PDB entry 8VMY | X-ray diffraction, 1.53 A resolution | chains C and B of the 4 polymer chains in the assembly

[Chain C]
Molecule: 21-nt DNA strand
Sequence (21 nucleotides; row label = number of the first residue in the row):
   401 TTGACTCTCTTAAGAGAGTCA
Metal / ion sites: Na+: DA413, DG414 (shared with Asn-319(B) of chain B)

[Chain B]
Molecule: Intron-encoded endonuclease I-PpoI
Organism: Physarum polycephalum
Notes: EC 3.1.-.-
Reference sequence: Q94702 (PPO1_PHYPO); residues 202-363 here correspond to UniProt positions 2-163 (UniProt number = residue number - 200)
Sequence (162 residues; each row starts with the number of its first residue):
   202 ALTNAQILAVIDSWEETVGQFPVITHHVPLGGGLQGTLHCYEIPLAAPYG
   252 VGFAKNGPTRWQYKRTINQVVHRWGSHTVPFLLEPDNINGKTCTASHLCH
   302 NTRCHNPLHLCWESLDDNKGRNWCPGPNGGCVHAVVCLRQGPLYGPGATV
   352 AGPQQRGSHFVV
Metal / ion sites: Zn2+ site 1: Cys-241, Cys-300, Cys-305, His-310; Na+: Asn-319 (shared with DA413(C), DG414(C) of chain C); Zn2+ site 2: Cys-325, Cys-332, His-334, Cys-338

[Interface between chain C and chain B]
Contacting residue pairs (25; chain C residue first):
  DA413(C) with Leu-316(B), base contact; Asn-319(B), phosphate contact; Lys-320(B), base contact; Asn-323(B), hydrogen bond to the phosphate
  DG414(C) with Arg-261(B), base contact; Thr-295(B), phosphate contact; Ala-296(B), phosphate contact; Ser-297(B), phosphate contact; His-298(B), salt bridge to the phosphate; Leu-316(B), sugar contact; Asn-319(B), hydrogen bond to the phosphate
  DA415(C) with Asn-257(B), base contact; Arg-261(B), salt bridge to the phosphate; Thr-279(B), phosphate contact; Thr-295(B), phosphate contact; Ala-296(B), hydrogen bond to the phosphate; Trp-313(B), phosphate contact
  DG416(C) with Asn-257(B), hydrogen bond to the base; Gln-263(B), hydrogen bond to the base; Trp-275(B), phosphate contact; Gly-276(B), hydrogen bond to the phosphate
  DA417(C) with Asn-257(B), base contact; Gln-263(B), hydrogen bond to the base; Arg-274(B), hydrogen bond to the base
  DG418(C) with Arg-274(B), hydrogen bond to the base
Other interface residues (no listed pair), chain C (7 interface residues in all): DA412
Other interface residues (no listed pair), chain B (17 interface residues in all): Leu-344

[Overview]
Chain C and chain B form an interface of 7 and 17 residues respectively, with 9 hydrogen bonds and 2 salt
bridges. Polar pairs include DG416(C)/Asn-257(B), DG416(C)/Gln-263(B) and DA417(C)/Gln-263(B). Asn-319(B),
DA413(C) and DG414(C) coordinate Na+.
Chain C is a 21-nt DNA strand and chain B is Intron-encoded endonuclease I-PpoI (Physarum polycephalum); the
structure, Homing endonuclease I-PpoI-DNA complex:reaction at pH6.0 (K+ MES) with 500 uM Mg2+ for 20s, was
determined by X-ray diffraction together with 8VMO, 8VMP, 8VMQ, 8VMR, 8VMS, 8VMT and 35 further entries from
the same study.
